6LTS - chains F and H of the 8 polymer chains in the assembly; structure by X-ray diffraction, 3.45 A resolution.

== Chain F ==
Molecule: RNA polymerase sigma factor SigA
From: Thermus thermophilus HB8
Reference sequence: Q5SKW1 (Q5SKW1_THET8); numbering as in UniProt (aligned over 1-423)
Chain sequence (443 residues; each row starts with the number of its first residue; numbers below 1 keep their minus sign (Met-19 is residue -19)):
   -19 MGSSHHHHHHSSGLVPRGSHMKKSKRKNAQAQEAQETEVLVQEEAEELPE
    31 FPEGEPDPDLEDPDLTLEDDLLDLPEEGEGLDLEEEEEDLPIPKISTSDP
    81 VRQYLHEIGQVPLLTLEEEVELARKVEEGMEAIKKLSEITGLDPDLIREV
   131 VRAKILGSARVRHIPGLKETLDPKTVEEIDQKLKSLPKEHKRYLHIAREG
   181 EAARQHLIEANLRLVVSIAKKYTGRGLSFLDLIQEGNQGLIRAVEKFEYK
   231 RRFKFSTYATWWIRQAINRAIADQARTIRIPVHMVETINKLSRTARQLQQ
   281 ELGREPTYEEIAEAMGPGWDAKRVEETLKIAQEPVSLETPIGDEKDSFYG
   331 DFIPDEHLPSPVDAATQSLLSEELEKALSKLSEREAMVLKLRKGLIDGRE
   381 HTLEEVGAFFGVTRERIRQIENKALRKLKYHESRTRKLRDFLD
Disordered / not traced: -19 to 77, 320-329
Differences from the reference sequence: initiating methionine (-19); expression tag (-18 to 0)
Bound ions: Mg2+: Ala292, Gly296, Trp299

== Chain H ==
Molecule: nontemplate DNA
Sequence (27 nucleotides; numbered 1 to 27; the number before each row is that of its first residue):
     1 TATAATGGGAGCTGTCACGGATGCAGG
Disordered / not traced: 25-27

== How chain F and chain H interact ==
Contacting residue pairs (39; chain F residue first):
  Asp79(F) with DG8(H), hydrogen bond to the base
  Val81(F) with DG8(H), base contact
  Arg82(F) with DG8(H), hydrogen bond to the base; DG9(H), base contact
  Leu85(F) with DG7(H), base contact; DG8(H), base contact
  Ile88(F) with DG7(H), base contact
  Gly89(F) with DG7(H), base contact
  Leu93(F) with DT6(H), base contact
  Asn191(F) with DT6(H), hydrogen bond to the base
  Arg193(F) with DT6(H), hydrogen bond to the base; DG7(H), hydrogen bond to the base
  Leu194(F) with DT6(H), hydrogen bond to the base
  Ser197(F) with DT6(H), sugar contact; DG7(H), phosphate contact
  Lys200(F) with DG8(H), salt bridge to the phosphate; DG9(H), salt bridge to the phosphate
  Phe209(F) with DG8(H), sugar contact
  Lys226(F) with DT1(H), base contact; DA2(H), base contact
  Phe227(F) with DA2(H), base contact
  Glu228(F) with DA2(H), hydrogen bond to the base
  Arg231(F) with DA2(H), base contact
  Phe233(F) with DA2(H), sugar contact; DT3(H), sugar contact; DA4(H), phosphate contact
  Lys234(F) with DA4(H), hydrogen bond to the phosphate; DA5(H), salt bridge to the phosphate
  Ser236(F) with DA4(H), sugar contact; DA5(H), hydrogen bond to the phosphate; DT6(H), base contact
  Thr237(F) with DA2(H), phosphate contact; DT3(H), sugar contact; DA4(H), hydrogen bond to the phosphate; DA5(H), base contact
  Tyr238(F) with DT1(H), base contact; DA2(H), stacking on the base
  Thr240(F) with DA5(H), hydrogen bond to the base
  Trp241(F) with DT1(H), phosphate contact
Interface residues without a listed pair, chain F (32 interface residues in all): His86, Glu99, Ala190, Leu192, Val196, Arg232, Phe235, Arg244

== Overview ==
Chain F and chain H form an interface of 32 and 9 residues respectively, with 11 hydrogen bonds, 3 salt
bridges and 1 aromatic stacking contact. Among the polar pairs are Asp79(F)-DG8(H), Arg82(F)-DG8(H) and
Asn191(F)-DT6(H). Ala292(F), Gly296(F) and Trp299(F) coordinate Mg2+.
Here chain F is RNA polymerase sigma factor SigA (Thermus thermophilus HB8) and chain H is nontemplate DNA.
Entry 6LTS (Crystal structure of Thermus thermophilus transcription initiation complex comprising a truncated
sigma finger) was determined by X-ray diffraction, deposited together with 6KQD, 6KQE, 6KQF, 6KQG, 6KQH, 6KQL
and 6 further entries.
